7F5Q - chain A; structure by X-ray diffraction, 2.30 A resolution.

# Chain A
Name: Peptide Asparaginyl Ligases
Organism: Viola philippica
Reference sequence: A0A509GV09 (A0A509GV09_9ROSI); numbering as in UniProt; present here: 50-170, 172-332
Chain sequence (282 residues; row label = number of the first residue in the row; note: 1 number in that range is skipped by the numbering (no residue carries it; nothing is unmodelled there)):
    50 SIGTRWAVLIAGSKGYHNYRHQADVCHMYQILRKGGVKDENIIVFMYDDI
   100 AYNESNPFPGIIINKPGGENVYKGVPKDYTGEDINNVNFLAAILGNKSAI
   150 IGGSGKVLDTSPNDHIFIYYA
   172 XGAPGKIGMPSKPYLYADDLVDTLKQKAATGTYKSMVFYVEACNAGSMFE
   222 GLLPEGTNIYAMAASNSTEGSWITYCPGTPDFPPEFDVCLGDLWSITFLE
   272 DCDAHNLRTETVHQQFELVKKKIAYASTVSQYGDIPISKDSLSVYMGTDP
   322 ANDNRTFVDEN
Unresolved in the structure: 50, 332
Cystine bridges: C247-C260
Glycans and other covalent adducts: N-acetylglucosamine (NAG) linked to N102, N145, N237; covalent link A170-HD0_172
Modified / non-standard residues: HD0 ((2S)-2-[(3S)-3-amino-2,5-dioxopyrrolidin-1-yl]-3-(1H-imidazol-5-yl)propanoic acid) at position 172
Differences from the reference sequence: conflict HD0_172 (His in A0A509GV09)
From the paper describing this entry:
  - mutagenesis - I244V: increased catalytic activity
  - catalytic residues: N67, G173, C214 (proposed by the authors, not directly observed)
  - mutagenesis - C214A: decreased catalytic activity (peptide ligation assay)
  - mutagenesis - N67A/C214A: decreased catalytic activity

# In short
Covalently linked N-acetylglucosamine: at N102, N145 and N237. The paper reports catalytic residues N67, G173
and C214; I244V increases catalytic activity; 3 substitutions were tested in all.
Chain A is Peptide Asparaginyl Ligases (Viola philippica); the structure, The crystal structure of VyPAL2
peptide asparaginyl ligase in its active enzyme form, was determined by X-ray diffraction together with 7FA0,
7F5J and 7F5P from the same study.
